Entry 9CA7 (electron microscopy, 3.35 A resolution); this record covers chains X and Y of the 20 polymer chains in the assembly.

# Chain X
Molecule: Histone H4
Source organism: Xenopus laevis
UniProtKB: P62799 (H4_XENLA); residues 1-102 here correspond to UniProt positions 2-103 (UniProt number = residue number + 1)
Sequence (102 residues; row label = number of the first residue in the row):
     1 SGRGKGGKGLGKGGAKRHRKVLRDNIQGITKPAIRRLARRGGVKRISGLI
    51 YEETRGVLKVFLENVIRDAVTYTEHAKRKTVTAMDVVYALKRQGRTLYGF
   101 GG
Unresolved in the structure: 1-21
UniProt features mapped onto this chain:
  - DNA-binding region: Lys16 to Lys20
  - modified residue: Ser1 (N-acetylserine), Arg3 (Asymmetric dimethylarginine), Lys5 (N6-(2-hydroxyisobutyryl)lysine), Lys8 (N6-(2-hydroxyisobutyryl)lysine), Lys12 (N6-(2-hydroxyisobutyryl)lysine), Lys16 (N6-(2-hydroxyisobutyryl)lysine), Lys20 (N6,N6,N6-trimethyllysine), Lys31 (N6-(2-hydroxyisobutyryl)lysine), Lys44 (N6-(2-hydroxyisobutyryl)lysine), Ser47 (Phosphoserine), Tyr51 (Phosphotyrosine), Lys59 (N6-(2-hydroxyisobutyryl)lysine), Lys77 (N6-(2-hydroxyisobutyryl)lysine), Lys79 (N6-(2-hydroxyisobutyryl)lysine), Tyr88 (Phosphotyrosine), Lys91 (N6-(2-hydroxyisobutyryl)lysine)
  - cross-link (Glycyl lysine isopeptide (Lys-Gly)): Lys31 (interchain with G-Cter in UFM1), Lys91 (interchain with G-Cter in ubiquitin)

# Chain Y
Molecule: 285-nt DNA strand
Sequence (285 nucleotides; row label = number of the first residue in the row; numbers below 1 keep their minus sign (DA-179 is residue -179)):
  -179 ATCGAAGGGCGCCTATATAAGGGGGTGGGGGCGCGTTCGTCCTCCCTCTC
  -129 CTCGCGGCGCGAGTTTCAGGCAGCGCTGCGTCCTGCTGCGCACGTGGGAA
   -79 GCCCTGCTGGAGAATCCCGGTGCGCAGGCCGCTCAATTGGTCGTAGACAG
   -29 CTCTAGCACCGCTTAAACGCAGCTACGCGCTGTCCCCCGCGTTTTAACCG
    21 CCAAGGGGATTACTCCCTAGTCTCCAGGCAGCTGTCAGATATGTACATCC
    71 TGTGATCCCCGGGTACCGAGCTCGAATTCACTGGC
Unresolved in the structure: -179 to -71, 51-105

# Chain X / chain Y interface
Contacting residue pairs - 10 pairs, chain X then chain Y:
  Arg35(X) - DC8(Y)  salt bridge to the phosphate
  Arg45(X) - DC7(Y)  sugar contact
  Arg45(X) - DC8(Y)  phosphate contact
  Ile46(X) - DC7(Y)  sugar contact
  Ile46(X) - DC8(Y)  hydrogen bond to the phosphate
  Ser47(X) - DC7(Y)  hydrogen bond to the phosphate
  Gly48(X) - DC7(Y)  hydrogen bond to the phosphate
  Lys79(X) - DG28(Y)  salt bridge to the phosphate
  Lys79(X) - DA29(Y)  hydrogen bond to the phosphate
  Thr80(X) - DA29(Y)  hydrogen bond to the phosphate
Other interface residues (no listed pair), chain X (9 interface residues in all): Lys44, Arg78

# Summary
9 residues of chain X and 4 residues of chain Y are in contact, with 5 hydrogen bonds and 2 salt bridges.
Polar contacts include Ile46(X)-DC8(Y), Ser47(X)-DC7(Y) and Gly48(X)-DC7(Y). Curated annotation (UniProt)
lists a DNA-binding region on chain X.
Here chain X is Histone H4 (Xenopus laevis) and chain Y is a 285-nt DNA strand. Entry 9CA7 (Cryo-EM structure
of human SRCAP-nucleosome complex in the fully-engaged state (composite structure)) was determined by electron
microscopy.
